PDB entry 1GC2 | X-ray diffraction, 2.00 A resolution | chains A and D of the 4 polymer chains in the assembly

[Chain A (and D)]
Molecule: Methionine gamma-lyase
Source organism: Pseudomonas putida
Notes: EC 4.4.1.11; chain D of this document is another copy of the same molecule, construct and numbering; everything in this record applies to it too
UniProtKB: P13254 (MEGL_PSEPU); residue numbers follow UniProt; this construct covers 1-398
Sequence (398 residues; each row starts with the number of its first residue):
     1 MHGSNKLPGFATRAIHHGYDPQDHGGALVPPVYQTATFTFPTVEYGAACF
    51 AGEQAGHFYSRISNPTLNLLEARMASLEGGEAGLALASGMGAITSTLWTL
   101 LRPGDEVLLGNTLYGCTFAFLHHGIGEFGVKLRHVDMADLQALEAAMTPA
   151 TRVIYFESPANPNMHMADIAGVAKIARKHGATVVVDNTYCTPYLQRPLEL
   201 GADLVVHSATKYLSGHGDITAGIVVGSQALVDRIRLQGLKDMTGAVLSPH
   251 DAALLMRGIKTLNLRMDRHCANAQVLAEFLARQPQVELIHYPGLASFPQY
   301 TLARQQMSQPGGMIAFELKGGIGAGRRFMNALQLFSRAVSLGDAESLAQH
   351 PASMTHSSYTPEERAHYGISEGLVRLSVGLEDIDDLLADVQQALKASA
Not modelled in the structure: 1-6, 44-62 (chain D: 1-6, 41-62)
Modified / non-standard residues: Lys211 ((2S)-2-amino-6-[[3-hydroxy-2-methyl-5-(phosphonooxymethyl)pyridin-4-yl]methylideneamino]hexanoic acid; LLP)
UniProt features mapped onto this chain:
  - binding site (pyridoxal 5'-phosphate): Tyr59 to Arg61, Gly89, Met90, Ser208 to Thr210
  - binding site (substrate): Tyr114, Arg375
  - modified residue: Lys211 (N6-(pyridoxal phosphate)lysine)

[How chain A and chain D interact]
Residue-residue contacts (29):
  Pro21(A) - Thr39(D)
  His24(A) - Tyr33(D)
  Gly25(A) - Phe38(D)
  Gly26(A) - Phe38(D)
  Gly26(A) - Thr39(D)  hydrogen bond (backbone-backbone)
  Ala27(A) - Phe38(D)
  Leu28(A) - Thr35(D)
  Leu28(A) - Thr37(D)  hydrogen bond (backbone-backbone)
  Leu28(A) - Thr39(D)
  Val29(A) - Gln34(D)
  Val29(A) - Thr35(D)  hydrogen bond (backbone-side chain)
  Pro31(A) - Pro31(D)  hydrophobic
  Pro31(A) - Val32(D)
  Pro31(A) - Tyr33(D)  hydrophobic
  Val32(A) - Pro31(D)
  Val32(A) - Val32(D)  hydrogen bond (backbone-backbone)
  Tyr33(A) - His24(D)
  Tyr33(A) - Pro31(D)  hydrophobic
  Gln34(A) - Val29(D)
  Thr35(A) - Ala27(D)
  Thr35(A) - Leu28(D)
  Thr35(A) - Val29(D)  hydrogen bond (side chain-backbone)
  Thr37(A) - Leu28(D)  hydrogen bond (backbone-backbone)
  Phe38(A) - Gly25(D)
  Phe38(A) - Gly26(D)
  Phe38(A) - Ala27(D)
  Thr39(A) - Pro21(D)
  Thr39(A) - Gly26(D)  hydrogen bond (backbone-backbone)
  Thr39(A) - Leu28(D)
Other interface residues (no listed pair), chain A (16 interface residues in all): Gln22
Other interface residues (no listed pair), chain D (16 interface residues in all): Phe40

[Overview]
The chain A/chain D interface involves 16 residues from each chain, with 7 hydrogen bonds. Among the polar
pairs are Val29(A)-Thr35(D), Gly26(A)-Thr39(D) and Leu28(A)-Thr37(D). UniProt lists 8 pyridoxal
5'-phosphate-binding residues and substrate-binding residues Tyr114(A) and Arg375(A) on chain A.
Chain A and chain D are both Methionine gamma-lyase (Pseudomonas putida); the structure, Crystal structure of
the pyridoxal-5'-phosphate dependent L-methionine gamma-lyase from pseudomonas putida, was determined by X-ray
diffraction, deposited together with 1GC0.
